5DJN - chains A and C; structure by X-ray diffraction, 2.82 A resolution.

Chain A (and C):
Name: Kinesin-like protein
Organism: Mus musculus
Notes: engineered mutation(s): P390 Deletion; chain C of this document is another copy of the same molecule, construct and numbering; everything in this record applies to it too
UniProtKB: F8VQ75 (F8VQ75_MOUSE); aligned to UniProt positions 355-444 over residues 356-445 (the alignment contains insertions or deletions, so no single offset holds)
Chain sequence (94 residues; row label = number of the first residue in the row):
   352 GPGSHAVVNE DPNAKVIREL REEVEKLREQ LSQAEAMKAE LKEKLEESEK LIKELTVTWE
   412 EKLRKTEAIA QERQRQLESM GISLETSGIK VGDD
Disordered / not traced: 352-362, 440-445 (chain C: 352-360, 442-445)
Sequence notes: expression tag (352-355)
From the paper describing this entry:
  - mutagenesis - L378Q/L382Q: decreased localization
  - self-association interface (contacts with another copy of this molecule): Ile368, Leu371, Val375, Leu378, Leu382, Ala385

Chain A / chain C interface:
Contacting residue pairs (67; chain A residue first):
  Ala365(A) - Asn364(C)
  Val367(A) - Ile368(C)  hydrophobic
  Ile368(A) - Val367(C)  hydrophobic
  Ile368(A) - Ile368(C)  hydrophobic
  Ile368(A) - Leu371(C)
  Leu371(A) - Ile368(C)
  Leu371(A) - Leu371(C)  hydrophobic
  Glu374(A) - Val375(C)
  Glu374(A) - Arg379(C)  salt bridge
  Val375(A) - Glu374(C)
  Val375(A) - Val375(C)  hydrophobic
  Val375(A) - Leu378(C)
  Leu378(A) - Val375(C)
  Leu378(A) - Leu378(C)  hydrophobic
  Leu378(A) - Arg379(C)
  Arg379(A) - Glu374(C)  salt bridge
  Arg379(A) - Leu378(C)
  Gln381(A) - Leu382(C)
  Leu382(A) - Leu378(C)  hydrophobic
  Leu382(A) - Gln381(C)
  Leu382(A) - Leu382(C)  hydrophobic
  Ala385(A) - Leu382(C)  hydrophobic
  Ala385(A) - Ala385(C)  hydrophobic
  Ala385(A) - Glu386(C)
  Ala385(A) - Lys389(C)
  Met388(A) - Lys389(C)
  Lys389(A) - Met388(C)  hydrogen bond
  Lys389(A) - Lys389(C)
  Lys389(A) - Leu392(C)
  Leu392(A) - Lys389(C)
  Leu392(A) - Leu392(C)  hydrophobic
  Leu392(A) - Lys393(C)
  Lys393(A) - Leu392(C)
  Lys395(A) - Leu396(C)
  Leu396(A) - Leu392(C)  hydrophobic
  Leu396(A) - Lys395(C)
  Leu396(A) - Leu396(C)
  Leu396(A) - Ser399(C)
  Ser399(A) - Leu396(C)
  Ser399(A) - Ser399(C)  hydrogen bond
  Ser399(A) - Ile403(C)
  Ile403(A) - Ser399(C)
  Ile403(A) - Ile403(C)  hydrophobic
  Leu406(A) - Ile403(C)  hydrophobic
  Leu406(A) - Thr407(C)
  Trp410(A) - Trp410(C)  hydrophobic
  Trp410(A) - Glu411(C)
  Glu411(A) - Trp410(C)
  Leu414(A) - Lys413(C)
  Leu414(A) - Leu414(C)  hydrophobic
  Thr417(A) - Leu414(C)
  Thr417(A) - Thr417(C)
  Thr417(A) - Glu418(C)
  Glu418(A) - Thr417(C)
  Ala421(A) - Arg424(C)  hydrogen bond (backbone-side chain)
  Gln422(A) - Arg424(C)
  Arg424(A) - Ala421(C)  hydrogen bond (side chain-backbone)
  Arg424(A) - Gln422(C)
  Arg424(A) - Arg424(C)
  Arg424(A) - Gln425(C)  hydrogen bond
  Gln425(A) - Arg424(C)  hydrogen bond
  Gln427(A) - Leu428(C)
  Leu428(A) - Arg424(C)
  Leu428(A) - Gln427(C)
  Leu428(A) - Leu428(C)  hydrophobic
  Leu428(A) - Met431(C)  hydrophobic
  Met431(A) - Met431(C)  hydrophobic
Also at the interface, not in a pair above, chain A (37 interface residues in all): Arg372, Glu386, Leu402, Thr407, Lys413
Also at the interface, not in a pair above, chain C (38 interface residues in all): Arg372, Glu400, Leu402, Leu406

Summary:
37 residues of chain A face 38 of chain C across their interface; the contacts include 6 hydrogen bonds and 2
salt bridges. Polar pairs include Glu374(A)-Arg379(C), Lys389(A)-Met388(C) and Ser399(A)-Ser399(C). The paper
reports that L378Q/L382Q of chain A reduce localization; a self-association interface involving Ile368(A),
Leu371(A) and Val375(A) among others.
Chain A and chain C are both Kinesin-like protein (Mus musculus); the structure, Crystal structure of the
Kinesin-3 KIF13A NC-CC1 mutant - Deletion of P390, was determined by X-ray diffraction.
